PDB entry 3ADG | X-ray diffraction, 1.70 A resolution | chain A

# Chain A
Protein: F21M12.9 protein
Organism: Arabidopsis thaliana
Notes: fragment: HYL1 dsRBD1
Reference sequence: O04492 (O04492_ARATH); numbering as in UniProt (aligned over 15-84)
Sequence (73 residues; numbered 12 to 84; the number before each row is that of its first residue):
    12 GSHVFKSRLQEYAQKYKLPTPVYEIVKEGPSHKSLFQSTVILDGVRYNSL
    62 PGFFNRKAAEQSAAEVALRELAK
Not modelled in the structure: 12
Differences from the reference sequence: expression tag (12-14)
Reported in the primary citation:
  - mutagenesis - H43A, R67A: decreased binding to dsRNA
  - mutagenesis - R19A, R19K, Q21A: unchanged binding to dsRNA

# Summary
From the paper: H43A and R67A reduce binding to dsRNA; R19A, R19K and Q21A leave binding to dsRNA unchanged.
Chain A is F21M12.9 protein (Arabidopsis thaliana); the structure, Structure of Arabidopsis HYL1 and its
molecular implications for miRNA processing, was determined by X-ray diffraction together with 3ADI, 3ADJ and
3ADL from the same study.
